8CQN - chains A and B; structure by X-ray diffraction, 2.70 A resolution.

# Chain A (and B)
Protein: Lipoprotein, putative
Organism: Borreliella burgdorferi B31
Notes: chain B of this document is another copy of the same molecule, construct and numbering; everything in this record applies to it too
UniProt: O50805 (O50805_BORBU); residues -78 to 192 here correspond to UniProt positions 27-297 (UniProt number = residue number + 105)
Amino-acid sequence (275 residues; row label = number of the first residue in the row; numbers below 1 keep their minus sign (Gly-82 is residue -82)):
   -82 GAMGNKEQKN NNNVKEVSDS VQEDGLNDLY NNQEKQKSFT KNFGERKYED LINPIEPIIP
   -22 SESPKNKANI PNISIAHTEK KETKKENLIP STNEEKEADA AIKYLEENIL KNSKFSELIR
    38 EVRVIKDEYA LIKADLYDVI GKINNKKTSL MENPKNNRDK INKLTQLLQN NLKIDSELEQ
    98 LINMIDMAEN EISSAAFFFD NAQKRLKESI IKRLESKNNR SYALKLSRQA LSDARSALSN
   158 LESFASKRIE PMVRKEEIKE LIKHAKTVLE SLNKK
Disordered / not traced: -82 to 4, 190-192 (chain B: -82 to 4, 192)
Sequence notes: expression tag (-82 to -79)
Reported in the primary citation:
  - self-association interface (contacts with another copy of this molecule): Lys129, Glu132, Asn136
  - mutagenesis - R75A, K77A, R130A, R137A: decreased binding to DNA
  - mutagenesis - E132A: increased binding to DNA

# How chain A and chain B interact
Pairs across the interface (144; chain A residue first):
  Glu11(A) with Leu141(B); Ser144(B)
  Glu14(A) with Leu148(B)
  Ala15(A) with Ala147(B), hydrophobic; Leu148(B), hydrophobic
  Ala18(A) with Leu148(B), hydrophobic; Arg152(B)
  Leu22(A) with Ala151(B)
  Glu38(A) with Arg165(B), salt bridge
  Val39(A) with Phe161(B), hydrophobic
  Ile42(A) with Met169(B), hydrophobic
  Glu45(A) with Lys172(B), salt bridge; Lys176(B), salt bridge
  Tyr46(A) with Pro168(B), hydrogen bond (side chain-backbone); Lys172(B)
  Ile49(A) with Ile175(B), hydrophobic; Ile179(B), hydrophobic
  Asp52(A) with Lys183(B), salt bridge
  Lys59(A) with Leu186(B)
  Ile60(A) with Leu186(B), hydrophobic
  Lys63(A) with Asn190(B)
  Lys77(A) with Leu189(B)
  Leu81(A) with Leu189(B), hydrophobic
  Leu84(A) with Ala182(B); Val185(B), hydrophobic
  Asn88(A) with Ala182(B)
  Ile91(A) with Leu178(B), hydrophobic
  Glu94(A) with Arg171(B), salt bridge; Ile175(B)
  Leu95(A) with Ile175(B), hydrophobic
  Met101(A) with Lys164(B); Glu167(B); Pro168(B), hydrophobic
  Met104(A) with Lys164(B)
  Ala105(A) with Phe161(B); Lys164(B)
  Glu108(A) with Asn157(B); Ser160(B), hydrogen bond; Phe161(B), hydrogen bond (side chain-backbone); Lys164(B), salt bridge
  Ile109(A) with Phe161(B), hydrophobic
  Ser111(A) with Asn157(B)
  Ala112(A) with Ala154(B); Leu158(B), hydrophobic
  Phe115(A) with Asp150(B); Ser153(B); Ala154(B); Asn157(B)
  Phe116(A) with Ala154(B)
  Asn118(A) with Asp150(B)
  Ala119(A) with Ala147(B); Asp150(B); Ala151(B)
  Arg122(A) with Leu143(B); Gln146(B)
  Leu123(A) with Ala147(B)
  Glu125(A) with Leu143(B)
  Ser126(A) with Ala140(B); Leu143(B); Ser144(B)
  Lys129(A) with Asn136(B), hydrogen bond; Ala140(B)
  Arg130(A) with Ala140(B)
  Glu132(A) with Asn136(B)
  Ser133(A) with Ser133(B); Asn136(B); Arg137(B)
  Asn136(A) with Lys129(B); Glu132(B); Ser133(B); Asn136(B), hydrogen bond
  Arg137(A) with Thr9(B); Ser133(B)
  Tyr139(A) with Lys129(B)
  Ala140(A) with Ser126(B); Arg130(B)
  Leu141(A) with Glu11(B)
  Leu143(A) with Arg122(B); Glu125(B); Ser126(B)
  Ser144(A) with Glu11(B); Glu12(B); Ala15(B); Ser126(B)
  Gln146(A) with Arg122(B), hydrogen bond
  Ala147(A) with Ala15(B), hydrophobic; Ala119(B); Arg122(B); Leu123(B)
  Leu148(A) with Glu14(B); Ala15(B); Ala18(B), hydrophobic
  Asp150(A) with Phe115(B); Asn118(B); Ala119(B), hydrogen bond (side chain-backbone); Arg122(B)
  Ala151(A) with Ala18(B), hydrophobic; Leu22(B); Ala119(B)
  Ser153(A) with Phe115(B)
  Ala154(A) with Ala112(B); Phe115(B); Phe116(B)
  Leu155(A) with Leu22(B), hydrophobic
  Asn157(A) with Glu108(B); Ser111(B); Ala112(B); Phe115(B)
  Leu158(A) with Leu22(B), hydrophobic; Ile26(B), hydrophobic; Ile109(B), hydrophobic; Ala112(B), hydrophobic
  Ser160(A) with Glu108(B), hydrogen bond
  Phe161(A) with Val39(B), hydrophobic; Ala105(B); Glu108(B); Ile109(B), hydrophobic
  Lys164(A) with Met101(B); Met104(B); Ala105(B); Glu108(B)
  Arg165(A) with Glu38(B), salt bridge
  Pro168(A) with Ile42(B); Tyr46(B), hydrogen bond (backbone-side chain); Leu98(B); Met101(B), hydrophobic; Ile102(B), hydrophobic
  Met169(A) with Ile42(B), hydrophobic
  Arg171(A) with Tyr46(B); Glu94(B), salt bridge; Leu98(B)
  Lys172(A) with Glu45(B), salt bridge; Tyr46(B), hydrogen bond (backbone-side chain); Ile49(B)
  Ile175(A) with Ile49(B), hydrophobic; Ile91(B), hydrophobic; Leu98(B), hydrophobic
  Lys176(A) with Ile49(B)
  Leu178(A) with Ile91(B), hydrophobic
  Ile179(A) with Ile49(B)
  Lys183(A) with Val56(B)
  Leu186(A) with Lys59(B); Ile60(B), hydrophobic; Lys63(B), hydrogen bond (backbone-side chain)
Other interface residues (no listed pair), chain A (88 interface residues in all): Glu12, Ile19, Leu27, Phe32, Leu35, Leu53, Val56, Lys80, Leu98, Ile102, Arg152, Glu167, Lys180, Ala182, Glu187, Leu189
Other interface residues (no listed pair), chain B (90 interface residues in all): Ile19, Tyr21, Leu27, Phe32, Leu35, Asp52, Leu53, Lys80, Leu84, Asn88, Leu95, Tyr139, Arg145, Leu155

# In short
The interface between chain A and chain B involves 88 residues on one side and 90 on the other, with 11
hydrogen bonds and 9 salt bridges. Among the polar pairs are Glu38(A)-Arg165(B), Glu45(A)-Lys172(B) and
Glu45(A)-Lys176(B). From the paper: R75A, K77A and R130A of chain A, among others, reduce binding to DNA; a
self-association interface involving Lys129(A), Glu132(A) and Asn136(A); 5 substitutions were tested in all.
Both chains are Lipoprotein, putative (Borreliella burgdorferi B31). Entry 8CQN (Crystal structure of Borrelia
burgdorferi paralogous family 12 outer surface protein BBK01) was determined by X-ray diffraction together
with 8CQO from the same study.
